PDB entry 7VOY | electron microscopy, 4.20 A resolution (low resolution: residue-level contacts below are approximate; hydrogen-bond / salt-bridge calls are withheld) | chains L and M of the 37 polymer chains in the assembly

# Chain L
Name: Reaction center protein L chain
Source organism: Cereibacter sphaeroides 2.4.1
UniProtKB: Q3J1A5 (RCEL_RHOS4); residues 0-281 here correspond to UniProt positions 1-282 (UniProt number = residue number + 1)
Chain sequence (282 residues; numbered 0 to 281; the number before each row is that of its first residue; numbering starts at 0):
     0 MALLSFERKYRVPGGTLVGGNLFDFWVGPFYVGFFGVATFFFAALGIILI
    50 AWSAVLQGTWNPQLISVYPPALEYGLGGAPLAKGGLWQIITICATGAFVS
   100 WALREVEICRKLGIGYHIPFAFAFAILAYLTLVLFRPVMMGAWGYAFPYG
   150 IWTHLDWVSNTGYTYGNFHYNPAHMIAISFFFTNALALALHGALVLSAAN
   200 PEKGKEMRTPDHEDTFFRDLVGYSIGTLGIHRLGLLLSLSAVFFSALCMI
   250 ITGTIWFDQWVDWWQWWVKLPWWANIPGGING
Unresolved in the structure: 0
Curated features (UniProtKB/Swiss-Prot):
  - binding site ((7R,8Z)-bacteriochlorophyll b): H153, H173
  - binding site (Fe cation): H190, H230
  - binding site (a ubiquinone): F216
Small-molecule neighbours:
  - bacteriochlorophyll a (BCL), molecule 1: A127, L131, L154, T160, Y162, G165, F167, H168, H173, A176, I177, F180, F181, V241, S244, M248
  - bacteriochlorophyll a (BCL), molecule 2: Y128, L131, F146, Y148, G149, L154
  - bacteriochlorophyll a (BCL), molecule 3: H168, M174, I177, F181
  - bacteriopheophytin a (BPH), molecule 1: T38, A42, F97, W100, F121, A124, I125
  - bacteriopheophytin a (BPH), molecule 2: F181, A184, L185, A188, L189, V220
  - ubiquinone-10 (U10): A186, L189, H190, L193, D213, F216, S223, I224, G225, T226, I229

# Chain M
Name: Reaction center protein M chain
Source organism: Cereibacter sphaeroides 2.4.1
UniProtKB: Q3J1A6 (RCEM_RHOS4); residues 0-307 here correspond to UniProt positions 1-308 (UniProt number = residue number + 1)
Chain sequence (308 residues; row label = number of the first residue in the row; numbering starts at 0):
     0 MAEYQNIFSQVQVRGPADLGMTEDVNLANRSGVGPFSTLLGWFGNAQLGP
    50 IYLGSLGVLSLFSGLMWFFTIGIWFWYQAGWNPAVFLRDLFFFSLEPPAP
   100 EYGLSFAAPLKEGGLWLIASFFMFVAVWSWWGRTYLRAQALGMGKHTAWA
   150 FLSAIWLWMVLGFIRPILMGSWSEAVPYGIFSHLDWTNNFSLVHGNLFYN
   200 PFHGLSIAFLYGSALLFAMHGATILAVSRFGGERELEQIADRGTAAERAA
   250 LFWRWTMGFNATMEGIHRWAIWMAVLVTLTGGIGILLSGTVVDNWYVWGQ
   300 NHGMAPLN
Unresolved in the structure: 0-1, 307
Curated features (UniProtKB/Swiss-Prot):
  - binding site ((7R,8Z)-bacteriochlorophyll b): H182, H202
  - binding site (Fe cation): H219, E234, H266
  - binding site (a ubiquinone): W252
Small-molecule neighbours:
  - bacteriochlorophyll a (BCL), molecule 1: L156, L160, W185, T186, N187, F189, S190, L196, F197, N199, H202, S205, I206, L209, V276, T277, G280, I284
  - bacteriochlorophyll a (BCL), molecule 2: W157, L160, I179, H182, L183, T186
  - bacteriochlorophyll a (BCL), molecule 3: G203, L204, I206, A207, Y210
  - bacteriopheophytin a (BPH), molecule 1: A125, V126, W129, T133, A149, F150, A153, A273, V274, V276, T277
  - bacteriopheophytin a (BPH), molecule 2: L214, M218, M256
  - Fe2+ (FE2): E234, M262, I265, H266
  - speroidenone (SPN): W66, F67, F68, I70, G71, F74, F105, L116, S119, F120, M122, F123, W157, M158, L160, G161, F162, W171, V175, Y177, G178, I179
  - ubiquinone-10 (U10): H219, T222, I223, A248, A249, W252, N259, A260, T261, M262, I265

# Chain L / chain M interface
Residue-residue contacts - 181 pairs, chain L then chain M:
  A1(L) - R253(M)
  L2(L) - R253(M)
  L3(L) - L250(M)
  L3(L) - N259(M)
  F5(L) - R241(M)
  E6(L) - L250(M)
  E6(L) - R253(M)
  E6(L) - W254(M)
  Y9(L) - E246(M)
  Y9(L) - R247(M)
  Y9(L) - L250(M)
  Y9(L) - W254(M)
  R10(L) - R253(M)
  R10(L) - W254(M)
  W25(L) - W254(M)
  G27(L) - R253(M)
  P28(L) - R253(M)
  P28(L) - G257(M)
  F29(L) - T255(M)
  F29(L) - M256(M)
  F29(L) - G257(M)
  Y30(L) - W254(M)
  Q62(L) - H301(M)
  Q62(L) - G302(M)
  Q62(L) - M303(M)
  L63(L) - G302(M)
  W100(L) - T255(M)
  W100(L) - M256(M)
  E104(L) - F251(M)
  E104(L) - T255(M)
  I107(L) - F251(M)
  I107(L) - W254(M)
  I107(L) - T255(M)
  C108(L) - F251(M)
  K110(L) - W254(M)
  L111(L) - R247(M)
  L111(L) - F251(M)
  L111(L) - W254(M)
  G112(L) - F229(M)
  I113(L) - A225(M)
  I113(L) - F229(M)
  H116(L) - Q4(M)
  H116(L) - A221(M)
  I117(L) - F251(M)
  I117(L) - W252(M)
  W151(L) - M303(M)
  W151(L) - P305(M)
  H153(L) - F197(M)
  H153(L) - Y198(M)
  H153(L) - M303(M)
  D155(L) - F197(M)
  D155(L) - Y198(M)
  V157(L) - F197(M)
  Y162(L) - N187(M)
  Y162(L) - L191(M)
  N166(L) - D184(M)
  N166(L) - N187(M)
  H168(L) - L183(M)
  H168(L) - T186(M)
  Y169(L) - F180(M)
  Y169(L) - L183(M)
  F180(L) - L209(M)
  F180(L) - Y210(M)
  F180(L) - A213(M)
  N183(L) - S212(M)
  N183(L) - A213(M)
  N183(L) - F216(M)
  A184(L) - S212(M)
  L187(L) - S212(M)
  L187(L) - F216(M)
  L187(L) - A269(M)
  A188(L) - I270(M)
  H190(L) - F216(M)
  H190(L) - H219(M)
  H190(L) - H266(M)
  G191(L) - H266(M)
  G191(L) - A269(M)
  G191(L) - I270(M)
  V194(L) - E234(M)
  V194(L) - H266(M)
  L195(L) - H145(M)
  L195(L) - H266(M)
  L195(L) - R267(M)
  S196(L) - M142(M)
  S196(L) - G143(M)
  A197(L) - L235(M)
  A198(L) - I238(M)
  N199(L) - G143(M)
  N199(L) - R267(M)
  P200(L) - G141(M)
  P200(L) - M142(M)
  P200(L) - G143(M)
  E201(L) - Q138(M)
  E201(L) - G141(M)
  E201(L) - M142(M)
  E201(L) - K144(M)
  K204(L) - D23(M)
  K204(L) - G141(M)
  M206(L) - L235(M)
  M206(L) - E236(M)
  R207(L) - L140(M)
  R207(L) - G141(M)
  R207(L) - M142(M)
  R207(L) - L235(M)
  R207(L) - E236(M)
  T208(L) - M20(M)
  T208(L) - L235(M)
  P209(L) - L235(M)
  P209(L) - E236(M)
  D210(L) - M20(M)
  H211(L) - M20(M)
  H211(L) - E22(M)
  H211(L) - L140(M)
  E212(L) - E234(M)
  E212(L) - L235(M)
  D213(L) - Q46(M)
  T214(L) - G19(M)
  T214(L) - M20(M)
  T214(L) - L140(M)
  F215(L) - T133(M)
  F215(L) - R136(M)
  F215(L) - A137(M)
  F215(L) - T146(M)
  R217(L) - D17(M)
  R217(L) - Q46(M)
  R217(L) - G48(M)
  R217(L) - P49(M)
  D218(L) - R29(M)
  D218(L) - P49(M)
  D218(L) - Y51(M)
  D218(L) - R132(M)
  L219(L) - R132(M)
  L219(L) - T133(M)
  V220(L) - W129(M)
  G221(L) - L47(M)
  G221(L) - G48(M)
  Y222(L) - L39(M)
  Y222(L) - N44(M)
  Y222(L) - Q46(M)
  Y222(L) - L47(M)
  S223(L) - N44(M)
  S223(L) - Q46(M)
  I224(L) - N44(M)
  T226(L) - E234(M)
  L227(L) - L224(M)
  I229(L) - F216(M)
  H230(L) - G220(M)
  H230(L) - I223(M)
  H230(L) - L224(M)
  R231(L) - Y3(M)
  R231(L) - N5(M)
  R231(L) - I6(M)
  R231(L) - F7(M)
  R231(L) - F42(M)
  R231(L) - L224(M)
  G233(L) - F216(M)
  L234(L) - L224(M)
  S237(L) - A213(M)
  S237(L) - A217(M)
  W266(L) - L86(M)
  W266(L) - R87(M)
  W272(L) - A83(M)
  W272(L) - L86(M)
  W272(L) - R87(M)
  A273(L) - R87(M)
  N274(L) - R87(M)
  I275(L) - N81(M)
  I275(L) - A83(M)
  I275(L) - V84(M)
  I275(L) - R87(M)
  P276(L) - V84(M)
  G277(L) - V84(M)
  G277(L) - R87(M)
  G278(L) - Q77(M)
  G278(L) - A78(M)
  G278(L) - V84(M)
  I279(L) - D88(M)
  I279(L) - F92(M)
  N280(L) - R87(M)
  N280(L) - D88(M)
  G281(L) - R87(M)
Interface residues without a listed pair, chain L (93 interface residues in all): K8, G114, F121, A192, L193, G225, W263, V267
Interface residues without a listed pair, chain M (99 interface residues in all): S8, G43, A45, I50, F90, F91, I179, M218, T222, E232, A248, E263, A273

# Summary
93 residues of chain L and 99 residues of chain M are in contact. 2 bacteriochlorophyll a molecules and 2
bacteriopheophytin a molecules are bound between chain L and chain M. Bound to chain L: 3 copies of
bacteriochlorophyll a and ubiquinone-10.
Here chain L is Reaction center protein L chain and chain M is Reaction center protein M chain, both from
Cereibacter sphaeroides 2.4.1. Entry 7VOY (Rba sphaeroides PufX-KO RC-LH1) was determined by electron
microscopy, deposited together with 7VA9, 7VB9, 7VNM, 7VOR and 7VOT.
